9DAO - chains B and L of the 4 polymer chains in the assembly; structure by electron microscopy, 2.80 A resolution.

Chain B:
Molecule: Integrin beta-3
Source organism: Homo sapiens
UniProt: P05106 (ITB3_HUMAN); residues 1-762 here correspond to UniProt positions 27-788 (UniProt number = residue number + 26)
Chain sequence (762 residues; row label = number of the first residue in the row):
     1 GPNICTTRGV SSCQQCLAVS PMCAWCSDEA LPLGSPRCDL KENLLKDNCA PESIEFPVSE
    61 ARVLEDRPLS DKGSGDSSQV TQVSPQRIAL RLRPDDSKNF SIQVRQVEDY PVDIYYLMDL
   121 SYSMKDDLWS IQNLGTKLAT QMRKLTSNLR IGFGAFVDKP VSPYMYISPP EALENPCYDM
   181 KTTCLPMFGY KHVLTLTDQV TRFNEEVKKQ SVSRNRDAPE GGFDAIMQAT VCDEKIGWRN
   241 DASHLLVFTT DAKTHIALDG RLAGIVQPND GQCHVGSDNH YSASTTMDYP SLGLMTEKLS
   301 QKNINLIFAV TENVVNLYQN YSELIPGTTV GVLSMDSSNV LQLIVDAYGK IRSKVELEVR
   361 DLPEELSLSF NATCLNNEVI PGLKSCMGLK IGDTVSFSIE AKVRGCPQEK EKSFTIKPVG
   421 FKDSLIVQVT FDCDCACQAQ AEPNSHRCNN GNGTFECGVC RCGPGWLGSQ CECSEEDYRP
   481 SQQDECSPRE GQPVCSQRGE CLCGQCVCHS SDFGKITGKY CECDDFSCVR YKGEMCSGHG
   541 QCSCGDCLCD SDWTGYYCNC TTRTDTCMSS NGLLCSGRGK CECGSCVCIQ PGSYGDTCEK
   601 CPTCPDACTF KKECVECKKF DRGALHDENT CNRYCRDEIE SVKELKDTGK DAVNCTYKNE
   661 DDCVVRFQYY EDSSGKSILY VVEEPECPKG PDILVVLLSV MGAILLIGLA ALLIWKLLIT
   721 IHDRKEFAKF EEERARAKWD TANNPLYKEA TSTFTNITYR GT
Unresolved in the structure: 1-56, 75-78, 433-762
Disulfide bonds: Cys-177/Cys-184, Cys-232/Cys-273, Cys-374/Cys-386
Ion coordination: Mg2+: Ser-121, Ser-123 (shared with 1 residue of chain H); Ca2+: Asp-158, Asn-215, Asp-217, Pro-219, Glu-220
Curated features (UniProtKB/Swiss-Prot):
  - region: Cys-177 to Cys-184 (Involved in CX3CL1-, NRG1-, FGF1- and IGF1-binding), Gln-267 to Met-287 (CX3CL1-binding)
  - motif: Thr-751 to Ile-757 (LIR)
  - binding site (Mg(2+)): Ser-121, Ser-123, Glu-220
  - binding site (Ca(2+)): Ser-123, Asp-126, Asp-127, Asp-158, Asn-215, Asp-217, Pro-219, Glu-220, Asp-251, Met-335
  - modified residue: Thr-741 (Phosphothreonine), Tyr-747 (Phosphotyrosine), Thr-753 (Phosphothreonine), Tyr-759 (Phosphotyrosine)
  - glycosylation (N-linked (GlcNAc...) asparagine): Asn-99, Asn-320, Asn-371, Asn-452, Asn-559, Asn-654

Chain L:
Molecule: R6H8 Fab light chain
Source organism: Mus musculus
Notes: antibody fragment or engineered binder
Chain sequence (214 residues; row label = number of the first residue in the row):
     1 DIQMTQSPSS LSASLGERVS LTCRASQEIS AYLSWLQQKP DGTIKRLIYA ASTLDSGVPK
    61 RFSGSRSGSD YSLTISSLES EDFADYYCLQ FATYPWTFGG GTKLEIRRAD AAPTVSIFPP
   121 SSEQLTSGGA SVVCFLNNFY PKDINVKWKI DGSERQNGVL NSWTDQDSKD STYSMSSTLT
   181 LTKDEYERHN SYTCEATHKT STSPIVKSFN RNEC
Disulfide bonds: Cys-23/Cys-88, Cys-134/Cys-194

How chain B and chain L interact:
Residue-residue contacts - 9 pairs, chain B then chain L:
  Asp-126(B) with Ser-30(L), hydrogen bond (backbone-side chain); Ala-31(L); Tyr-32(L)
  Asp-127(B) with Tyr-32(L), hydrogen bond
  Trp-129(B) with Glu-28(L)
  Lys-181(B) with Lys-60(L)
  Glu-312(B) with Tyr-94(L), hydrogen bond
  Met-335(B) with Glu-28(L); Tyr-32(L), hydrophobic
Interface residues without a listed pair, chain B (7 interface residues in all): Asp-336
Interface residues without a listed pair, chain L (8 interface residues in all): Gln-27, Thr-93

Overview:
Chain B and chain L form an interface of 7 and 8 residues respectively, with 3 hydrogen bonds. Polar pairs
include Asp-126(B)/Ser-30(L), Asp-127(B)/Tyr-32(L) and Glu-312(B)/Tyr-94(L). Curated annotation (UniProt)
lists 3 Mg2+-binding residues and 10 Ca2+-binding residues on chain B.
Chain B is Integrin beta-3 (Homo sapiens) and chain L is R6H8 Fab light chain (Mus musculus); the structure,
AlphaIIbbeta3 in fully-extended conformation in complex with R6H8 Fab, was determined by electron microscopy,
deposited together with 9DAX.
